Entry 7YBX (X-ray diffraction, 2.23 A resolution); this record covers chain A.

[Chain A]
Name: Fibroblast growth factor receptor 4
From: Homo sapiens
Notes: EC 2.7.10.1; fragment: kinase domain
UniProt: P22455 (FGFR4_HUMAN); residue numbers follow UniProt; this construct covers 445-753
Amino-acid sequence (309 residues; row label = number of the first residue in the row):
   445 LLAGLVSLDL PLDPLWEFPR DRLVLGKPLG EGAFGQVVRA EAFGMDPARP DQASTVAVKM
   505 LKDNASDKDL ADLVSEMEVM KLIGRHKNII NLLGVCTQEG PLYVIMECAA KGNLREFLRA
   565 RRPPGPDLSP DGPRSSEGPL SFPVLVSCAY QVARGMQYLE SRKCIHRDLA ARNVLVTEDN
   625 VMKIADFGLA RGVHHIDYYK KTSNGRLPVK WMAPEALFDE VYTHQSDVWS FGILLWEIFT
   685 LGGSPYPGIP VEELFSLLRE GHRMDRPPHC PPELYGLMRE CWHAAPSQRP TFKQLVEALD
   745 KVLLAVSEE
Disordered / not traced: 445-452, 753
Sequence notes: conflict A477 (Cys in P22455); engineered mutation M550 (Val in P22455), E664 (Arg in P22455)
Covalent attachments: compound IH7 linked to C552
Residues lining bound ligands: IH7 (N-[4-[(1R)-1-[3,5-bis(chloranyl)pyridin-4-yl]ethoxy]-5-cyano-pyridin-2-yl]-6-bromanyl-5-(hydroxymethyl)-1-(2-morpholin-4-ylethyl)pyrrolo[3,2-b]pyridine-3-carboxamide): L473, G474, V481, R483, T499, A501, I534, M550, E551, A553, A554, K555, G556, N557, R616, L619, A629, D630
Swiss-Prot annotation at these positions:
  - active site: D612 (Proton acceptor)
  - binding site (ATP): L473 to G476, F478 to V481, K503
  - modified residue: S573 (Phosphoserine), Y642 (Phosphotyrosine), Y643 (Phosphotyrosine)
  - natural variant: M550 (V550M: In breast pleomorphic lobular sample; this construct carries the variant), P712 (P712T: In a lung adenocarcinoma sample)
  - mutagenesis: K503 (K503R: Loss of kinase activity)

[In short]
Compound IH7 is covalently linked to C552. UniProt lists active-site residue D612, 9 ATP-binding residues and
one mutagenesis site.
Chain A is Fibroblast growth factor receptor 4 (Homo sapiens); the structure, Crystal structure of
FGFR4(V550M) kinase domain with 10z, was determined by X-ray diffraction (same publication as 7YBO, 7YBP, 7YC1
and 7YC3).
